4N4T - chain A; structure by X-ray diffraction, 2.31 A resolution.

[Chain A]
Protein: Tankyrase-1
Source organism: Mus musculus
Notes: EC 2.4.2.30
UniProt: Q6PFX9 (TNKS1_MOUSE); residues 1104-1314 here correspond to UniProt positions 1097-1307 (UniProt number = residue number - 7)
Chain sequence (217 residues; row label = number of the first residue in the row):
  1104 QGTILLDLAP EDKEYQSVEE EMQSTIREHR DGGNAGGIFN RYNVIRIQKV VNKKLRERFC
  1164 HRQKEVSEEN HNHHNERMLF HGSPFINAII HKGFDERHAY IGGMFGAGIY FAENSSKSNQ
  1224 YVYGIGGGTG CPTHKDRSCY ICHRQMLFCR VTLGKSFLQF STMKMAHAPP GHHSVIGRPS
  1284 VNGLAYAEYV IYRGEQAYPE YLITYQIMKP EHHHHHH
Not modelled in the structure: 1316-1320
Differences from the reference sequence: expression tag (1315-1320)
Bound ions: Zn2+: Cys-1234, His-1237, Cys-1242, Cys-1245
Residues lining bound ligands: 2GV ((4S)-3-{4-[6-amino-5-(pyrimidin-2-yl)pyridin-3-yl]phenyl}-5,5-dimethyl-4-phenyl-1,3-oxazolidin-2-one): His-1184, Gly-1185, Ser-1186, Pro-1187, Phe-1188, Ala-1191, Ile-1192, Lys-1195, Gly-1196, Phe-1197, Asp-1198, His-1201, Ala-1202, Phe-1208, Gly-1209, Gly-1211, Ile-1212, Tyr-1213, Tyr-1224, Gly-1227, Ile-1228
Curated features (UniProtKB/Swiss-Prot):
  - binding site (Zn(2+)): Cys-1234, His-1237, Cys-1242, Cys-1245
What the authors report for this chain:
  - binding site for 2GV: Gly-1196, Asp-1198, His-1201, Tyr-1213

[Overview]
Bound to chain A: compound 2GV. Cys-1234, His-1237, Cys-1242 and Cys-1245 form the Zn2+ site. From UniProt: 4
Zn2+-binding residues. From the paper: a binding site for 2GV at Gly-1196, Asp-1198 and His-1201 among others.
Chain A is Tankyrase-1 (Mus musculus); the structure, Co-crystal structure of tankyrase 1 with compound 3
[(4S)-3-{4-[6-amino-5-(pyrimidin-2-yl)pyridin-3-yl]phenyl}-5,5-dimethyl-4-phenyl-1,3-oxazolidin-2-one], was
determined by X-ray diffraction together with 4N3R and 4N4V from the same study.
